PDB entry 5OVQ | X-ray diffraction, 1.80 A resolution | chains G and H of the 12 polymer chains in the assembly

== Chain G (and H) ==
Protein: Peroxiredoxin
From: Aquifex aeolicus (strain VF5)
Notes: EC 1.11.1.15; chain H of this document is another copy of the same molecule, construct and numbering; everything in this record applies to it too
UniProtKB: O67024 (TDXH_AQUAE); numbering as in UniProt (aligned over 1-222)
Sequence (222 residues; each row starts with the number of its first residue):
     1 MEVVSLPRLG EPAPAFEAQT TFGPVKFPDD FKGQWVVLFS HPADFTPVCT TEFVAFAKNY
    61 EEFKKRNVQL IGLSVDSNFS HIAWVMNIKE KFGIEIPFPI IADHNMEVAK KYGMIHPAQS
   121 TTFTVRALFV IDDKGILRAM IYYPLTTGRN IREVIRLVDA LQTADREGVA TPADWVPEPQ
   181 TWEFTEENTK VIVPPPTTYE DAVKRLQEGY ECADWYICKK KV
Disordered / not traced: 1-4
Modified / non-standard residues: C49 (cysteinesulfonic acid; OCS)
UniProt features mapped onto this chain:
  - active site: C49 (Cysteine sulfenic acid (-SOH) intermediate)
  - binding site (substrate): R126
Disulfides: C212-C218

== Interface between chain G and chain H ==
Pairs across the interface - 159 pairs, chain G then chain H:
  S5(G) - S5(H)
  S5(G) - L6(H)
  L6(G) - S5(H)
  L6(G) - L6(H)
  L6(G) - G113(H)
  L6(G) - H116(H)
  L6(G) - Y142(H)
  P7(G) - H116(H)
  R8(G) - H116(H)
  L9(G) - H116(H)  hydrogen bond (backbone-side chain)
  L9(G) - A118(H)
  L9(G) - Q119(H)
  L9(G) - Y142(H)
  G10(G) - A118(H)
  E11(G) - A118(H)
  V48(G) - A170(H)  hydrophobic
  V48(G) - T171(H)
  T51(G) - P172(H)
  T51(G) - A173(H)  hydrogen bond (side chain-backbone)
  E52(G) - A173(H)
  A55(G) - D174(H)
  G113(G) - L6(H)
  H116(G) - L6(H)
  H116(G) - P7(H)
  H116(G) - R8(H)
  H116(G) - L9(H)  hydrogen bond (side chain-backbone)
  H116(G) - M140(H)
  A118(G) - L9(H)
  A118(G) - G10(H)
  A118(G) - E11(H)
  Q119(G) - L9(H)
  R138(G) - P144(H)
  A139(G) - Y142(H)
  A139(G) - P144(H)
  M140(G) - H116(H)
  M140(G) - I141(H)
  M140(G) - Y142(H)  hydrogen bond (backbone-backbone)
  I141(G) - M140(H)
  I141(G) - I141(H)  hydrophobic
  I141(G) - Y143(H)  hydrophobic
  Y142(G) - L9(H)
  Y142(G) - A139(H)
  Y142(G) - M140(H)  hydrogen bond (backbone-backbone)
  Y143(G) - I141(H)  hydrophobic
  Y143(G) - E153(H)  hydrogen bond
  Y143(G) - R156(H)
  Y143(G) - L157(H)  hydrophobic
  P144(G) - R138(H)
  P144(G) - A139(H)
  P144(G) - L161(H)  hydrophobic
  T146(G) - A170(H)
  T146(G) - T171(H)  hydrogen bond (backbone-backbone)
  T147(G) - L157(H)
  T147(G) - A160(H)
  T147(G) - L161(H)
  T147(G) - T171(H)
  G148(G) - R156(H)  hydrogen bond (backbone-side chain)
  G148(G) - T171(H)  hydrogen bond (backbone-backbone)
  G148(G) - P172(H)
  G148(G) - A173(H)
  R149(G) - R156(H)
  R149(G) - A173(H)
  R149(G) - D174(H)  hydrogen bond (backbone-backbone)
  N150(G) - E153(H)  hydrogen bond
  N150(G) - R156(H)
  N150(G) - D174(H)
  N150(G) - W182(H)
  I151(G) - A173(H)  hydrophobic
  I151(G) - D174(H)  hydrogen bond (backbone-side chain)
  E153(G) - Y143(H)  hydrogen bond
  E153(G) - N150(H)  hydrogen bond
  R156(G) - Y143(H)
  R156(G) - G148(H)  hydrogen bond (side chain-backbone)
  R156(G) - R149(H)
  R156(G) - N150(H)
  L157(G) - Y143(H)
  L157(G) - T147(H)
  A160(G) - T147(H)
  L161(G) - P144(H)  hydrophobic
  L161(G) - T147(H)
  A164(G) - T146(H)
  E167(G) - V222(H)
  G168(G) - P194(H)
  V169(G) - V191(H)  hydrophobic
  V169(G) - I192(H)
  V169(G) - K220(H)
  A170(G) - V48(H)  hydrophobic
  A170(G) - T146(H)
  A170(G) - V191(H)
  A170(G) - I192(H)  hydrogen bond (backbone-backbone)
  T171(G) - V48(H)
  T171(G) - T146(H)  hydrogen bond (backbone-backbone)
  T171(G) - T147(H)
  T171(G) - G148(H)  hydrogen bond (backbone-backbone)
  P172(G) - T51(H)
  P172(G) - G148(H)
  P172(G) - K190(H)
  P172(G) - I192(H)  hydrophobic
  A173(G) - T51(H)  hydrogen bond (backbone-side chain)
  A173(G) - E52(H)
  A173(G) - G148(H)
  A173(G) - R149(H)
  A173(G) - I151(H)  hydrophobic
  D174(G) - A55(H)
  D174(G) - R149(H)  hydrogen bond (backbone-backbone)
  D174(G) - N150(H)
  D174(G) - I151(H)  hydrogen bond (side chain-backbone)
  D174(G) - F184(H)
  D174(G) - N188(H)
  W175(G) - N188(H)
  W175(G) - T189(H)  hydrogen bond (side chain-backbone)
  W175(G) - K190(H)
  W175(G) - V191(H)
  V176(G) - F184(H)  hydrophobic
  V176(G) - N188(H)  hydrogen bond (backbone-backbone)
  V176(G) - T189(H)
  P177(G) - T189(H)
  E178(G) - T189(H)
  P179(G) - F184(H)
  P179(G) - E186(H)
  P179(G) - T189(H)
  Q180(G) - W182(H)
  Q180(G) - E183(H)
  Q180(G) - F184(H)  hydrogen bond (backbone-backbone)
  T181(G) - T181(H)
  T181(G) - W182(H)
  T181(G) - E183(H)  hydrogen bond
  W182(G) - N150(H)
  W182(G) - Q180(H)
  W182(G) - T181(H)
  W182(G) - W182(H)  hydrogen bond (backbone-backbone)
  W182(G) - F184(H)
  E183(G) - Q180(H)
  E183(G) - T181(H)  hydrogen bond
  F184(G) - D174(H)
  F184(G) - V176(H)  hydrophobic
  F184(G) - P179(H)
  F184(G) - Q180(H)  hydrogen bond (backbone-backbone)
  F184(G) - W182(H)
  E186(G) - P179(H)
  N188(G) - D174(H)
  N188(G) - W175(H)
  N188(G) - V176(H)  hydrogen bond (backbone-backbone)
  T189(G) - W175(H)  hydrogen bond (backbone-side chain)
  T189(G) - V176(H)
  T189(G) - P177(H)
  T189(G) - E178(H)
  T189(G) - P179(H)
  K190(G) - P172(H)
  K190(G) - W175(H)
  V191(G) - V169(H)  hydrophobic
  V191(G) - A170(H)
  V191(G) - W175(H)
  I192(G) - V169(H)
  I192(G) - A170(H)  hydrogen bond (backbone-backbone)
  I192(G) - P172(H)  hydrophobic
  P194(G) - G168(H)
  K220(G) - V169(H)
  V222(G) - E167(H)
Other interface residues (no listed pair), chain G (66 interface residues in all): P117, V125, R152, T163, T185
Other interface residues (no listed pair), chain H (67 interface residues in all): P117, V125, R152, T163, A164, R166, T185

== Overview ==
66 residues of chain G and 67 residues of chain H are in contact, with 31 hydrogen bonds. Among the polar
pairs are L9(G)-H116(H), T51(G)-A173(H) and Y143(G)-E153(H). UniProt lists active-site residue C49(G) and
substrate-binding residue R126(G) on chain G.
Chain G and chain H are both Peroxiredoxin (Aquifex aeolicus (strain VF5)); the structure, Crystal Structure
of the peroxiredoxin (AhpC2) from the Hyperthermophilic bacteria Aquifex aeolicus VF, was determined by X-ray
diffraction.
